PDB entry 5FAD | X-ray diffraction, 1.87 A resolution | chain A

== Chain A ==
Protein: Ribosomal protein L11 methyltransferase, putative
From: Sulfolobus islandicus (strain M.14.25 / Kamchatka #1)
UniProt: C3MWA1 (C3MWA1_SULIM); residues 1-161 here = UniProt positions 1-161
Sequence (161 residues; row label = number of the first residue in the row):
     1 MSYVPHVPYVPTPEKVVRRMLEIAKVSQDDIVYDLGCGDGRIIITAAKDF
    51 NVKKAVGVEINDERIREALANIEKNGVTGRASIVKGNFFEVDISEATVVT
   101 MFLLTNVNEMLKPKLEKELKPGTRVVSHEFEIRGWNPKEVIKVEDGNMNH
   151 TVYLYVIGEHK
Disordered / not traced: 1
Bound ions: Mg2+ near E129 (its only coordinating residue here)
Residues lining bound ligands: S-adenosylhomocysteine (SAH): V4, V7, P8, Y9, V10, P11, T12, D34, G36, C37, G38, R41, I42, V58, E59, I60, N61, R64, G86, N87, F88, F89, F102
Reported in the primary citation:
  - conformationally variable residues (loop rearrangement): S2 to P8
  - mutagenesis - T12A, D34A, G36A, E59A, N87A: decreased catalytic activity

== In short ==
Chain A binds S-adenosylhomocysteine. From the paper: T12A, D34A and G36A, among others, reduce catalytic
activity; conformational variability at S2; 5 substitutions were tested in all.
Chain A is Ribosomal protein L11 methyltransferase, putative (Sulfolobus islandicus (strain M.14.25 /
Kamchatka #1)); the structure, SAH complex with aKMT from the hyperthermophilic archaeon Sulfolobus
islandicus, was determined by X-ray diffraction (same publication as 5FA8).
